PDB entry 7LZP | X-ray diffraction, 2.86 A resolution | chains A and C of the 4 polymer chains in the assembly

Chain A:
Name: Botulinum neurotoxin A light chain
Source organism: Clostridium botulinum
Notes: EC 3.4.24.69
UniProtKB: P0DPI0 (BXA1_CLOBO); residues 2-438 here = UniProt positions 2-438
Sequence (445 residues; numbered -6 to 438; the number before each row is that of its first residue; numbers below 1 keep their minus sign (Gly-6 is residue -6)):
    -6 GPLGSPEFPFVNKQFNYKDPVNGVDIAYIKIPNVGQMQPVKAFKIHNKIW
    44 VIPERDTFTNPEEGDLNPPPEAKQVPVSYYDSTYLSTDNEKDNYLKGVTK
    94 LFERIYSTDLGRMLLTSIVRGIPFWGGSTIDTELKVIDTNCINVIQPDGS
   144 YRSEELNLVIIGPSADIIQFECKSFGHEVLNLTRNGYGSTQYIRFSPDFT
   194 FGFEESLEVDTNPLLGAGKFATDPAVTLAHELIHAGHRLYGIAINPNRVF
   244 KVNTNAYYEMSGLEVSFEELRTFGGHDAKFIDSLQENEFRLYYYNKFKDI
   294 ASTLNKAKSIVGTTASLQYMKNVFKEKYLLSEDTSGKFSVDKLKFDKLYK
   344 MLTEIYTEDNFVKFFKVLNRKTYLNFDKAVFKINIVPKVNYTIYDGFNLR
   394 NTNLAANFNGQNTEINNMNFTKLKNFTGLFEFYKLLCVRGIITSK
Unresolved in the structure: -6 to 0, 27-29, 202-209, 248-255
Differences from the reference sequence: expression tag (-6 to 1)
Bound ions: Zn2+: His223, His227, Glu262
Swiss-Prot annotation at these positions:
  - active site: Glu224 (Proton acceptor)
  - binding site (Zn(2+)): His223, His227, Glu262
  - site (Transition state stabilizer): Arg363, Tyr366
  - natural variant: Val27 (V27A: In strain: 62A)
  - mutagenesis: Glu224 (E224D: Light chain has 5% cleavage activity on SNAP25. KM for SNAP25 is nearly wild-type; E224Q: Light chain no longer cleaves SNAP25, no effect on substrate or Zn(2+) binding), His227 (H227Y: Light chain no longer cleaves SNAP25, not toxic in vitro or in vivo when reconstituted with heavy chain), Glu262 (E262A: Light chain has 20% cleavage activity on SNAP25, 40% decrease in Zn(2+)), Phe266 (F266A: Light chain has 50% cleavage activity on SNAP25, no effect on Zn(2+) binding), Glu351 (E351A/Q: Wild-type KM for SNAP25, no protease activity, about 30% less Zn(2+)), Arg363 (R363A/H/K: Wild-type KM for SNAP25, about 75-fold decrease in kcat, no effect on Zn(2+) binding), Tyr366 (Y366A: Light chain has 40% cleavage activity on SNAP25, 30% decrease in Zn(2+); Y366F: About wild-type KM for SNAP25, 35-fold decrease in kcat, no effect on Zn(2+) binding)

Chain C:
Name: Jpu-G11
Source organism: Vicugna pacos
Sequence (122 residues; each row starts with the number of its first residue; numbers below 1 keep their minus sign (Gly-4 is residue -4)):
    -4 GPLGSQLQLVETGGGLVQPGGSLRLACVASESVFEMYTVAWYRQAPGKQR
    46 ELVAGITDEGRTNYADFVKGRFTISRDNSKKTVHLQMDNLNPEDTAVYYC
    96 KLEHDLGYYDYWGQGTQVTVSS
Unresolved in the structure: -4 to 0, 117
Cystine bridges: Cys22-Cys95

Chain A / chain C interface:
Pairs across the interface - 35 pairs, chain A then chain C:
  Tyr99(A) with Gln1(C), hydrogen bond (backbone-side chain)
  Ser100(A) with Gln1(C), hydrogen bond (backbone-side chain)
  Thr101(A) with Gln1(C)
  Asp102(A) with Glu26(C); Ser27(C); Val28(C), hydrogen bond (side chain-backbone); Tyr32(C), hydrogen bond; Tyr104(C), hydrogen bond; Tyr106(C), hydrogen bond
  Leu103(A) with Val28(C)
  Arg105(A) with Gln1(C); Tyr104(C); Tyr106(C), hydrogen bond
  Met106(A) with Val28(C), hydrophobic; His99(C), hydrogen bond; Tyr103(C); Tyr104(C), hydrogen bond (backbone-side chain)
  Thr109(A) with Tyr103(C); Tyr104(C)
  Ser110(A) with Tyr103(C), hydrogen bond
  Arg113(A) with Tyr103(C)
  Tyr233(A) with Tyr103(C)
  Leu322(A) with Leu101(C)
  Lys337(A) with Asp100(C)
  Lys340(A) with Met31(C); Asp53(C); Asp100(C), salt bridge
  Leu341(A) with Leu101(C), hydrophobic
  Met344(A) with Met31(C), hydrophobic; Leu101(C), hydrophobic; Tyr103(C)
  Ile348(A) with Met31(C), hydrophobic
  Phe357(A) with Glu26(C); Val28(C), hydrophobic
  Lys359(A) with Glu26(C), salt bridge
Also at the interface, not in a pair above, chain A (21 interface residues in all): Lys343, Tyr349
Also at the interface, not in a pair above, chain C (16 interface residues in all): Leu2, Glu30, Gly102

In short:
21 residues of chain A and 16 residues of chain C are in contact, with 10 hydrogen bonds and 2 salt bridges.
Polar pairs include Lys340(A)-Asp100(C), Lys359(A)-Glu26(C) and Tyr99(A)-Gln1(C). UniProt lists active-site
residue Glu224(A), 3 Zn2+-binding residues and 7 mutagenesis sites on chain A.
Chain A is Botulinum neurotoxin A light chain (Clostridium botulinum) and chain C is Jpu-G11 (Vicugna pacos);
the structure, Lc/A-jpu-B9-jpu-A11-jpu-G11, was determined by X-ray diffraction, deposited together with 7T5F,
7L6V and 7NA9.
